3IYI - chains F and G of the 7 polymer chains in the assembly; structure by electron microscopy, 9.10 A resolution (very low resolution: no residue pairs are listed; an interface is given only as per-side residue counts).

[Chain F (and G)]
Protein: P22 coat protein in procapsid shells
Source organism: Enterobacteria phage P22
Notes: chain G of this document is another copy of the same molecule, construct and numbering; everything in this record applies to it too
UniProtKB: P26747 (VG05_BPP22); residues 1-430 here = UniProt positions 1-430
Amino-acid sequence (430 residues; row label = number of the first residue in the row):
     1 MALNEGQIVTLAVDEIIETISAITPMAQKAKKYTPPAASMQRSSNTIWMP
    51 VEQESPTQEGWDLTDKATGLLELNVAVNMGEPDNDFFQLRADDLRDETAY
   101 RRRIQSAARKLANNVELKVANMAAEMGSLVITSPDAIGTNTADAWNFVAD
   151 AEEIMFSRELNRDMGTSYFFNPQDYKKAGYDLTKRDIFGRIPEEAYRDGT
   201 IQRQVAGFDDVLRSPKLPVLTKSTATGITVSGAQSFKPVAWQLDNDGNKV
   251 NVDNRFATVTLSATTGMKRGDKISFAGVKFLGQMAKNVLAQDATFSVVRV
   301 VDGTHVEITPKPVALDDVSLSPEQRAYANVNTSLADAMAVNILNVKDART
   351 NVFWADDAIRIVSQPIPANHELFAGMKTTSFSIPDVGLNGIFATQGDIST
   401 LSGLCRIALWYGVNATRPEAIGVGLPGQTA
Unresolved in the structure: 1, 225-228, 314-352, 429-430
Swiss-Prot annotation at these positions:
  - site: Asp14 (Essential for binding to the capsid assembly scaffolding protein), Trp61 (Involved in capsid stabilization and maturation)
  - mutagenesis: Glu5 (E5A: Impaired phage growth; probable capsid protein misfolding), Asp14 (D14A: Impaired phage growth; inability of the mutant capsid protein to interact properly with scaffolding protein), Glu15 (E15A: Decreased phage growth), Glu18 (E18A: Decreased phage growth), Trp61 (W61N/V: Drastically decreases capsid stability), Trp241 (W241A: Cold-sensitive phenotype probably due to an assembly defect), Gln242 (Q242A: Cold-sensitive phenotype probably due to an assembly defect), Leu243 (L243A: No effect on phage production), Asp244 (D244A: Lethal. Complete loss of procapsids assembly), Asn245 (N245A: Slight decrease in phage production), Asp246 (D246A: Lethal. Complete loss of procapsids assembly, assembles as tubes instead), Lys249 (K249A: No effect on phage production), 3 further mutagenesis entries in UniProt

[How chain F and chain G interact]
At this resolution (9 A) residue pairs are not listed: 9 residues of chain F and 11 of chain G lie at the interface.

[In short]
9 residues of chain F and 11 residues of chain G are in contact. Curated annotation (UniProt) lists 15
mutagenesis sites on chain F.
Chain F and chain G are both P22 coat protein in procapsid shells (Enterobacteria phage P22); the structure,
P22 expanded head coat protein structures reveal a novel mechanism for capsid maturation: Stability without
auxiliary ..., was determined by electron microscopy together with 3IYH from the same study.
